PDB entry 4XUX | X-ray diffraction, 1.75 A resolution | chain A

== Chain A ==
Protein: Beta-lactamase
Organism: Enterobacter cloacae
Notes: EC 3.5.2.6
UniProtKB: P05364 (AMPC_ENTCL); residues 21-381 here = UniProt positions 21-381
Sequence (363 residues; each row starts with the number of its first residue):
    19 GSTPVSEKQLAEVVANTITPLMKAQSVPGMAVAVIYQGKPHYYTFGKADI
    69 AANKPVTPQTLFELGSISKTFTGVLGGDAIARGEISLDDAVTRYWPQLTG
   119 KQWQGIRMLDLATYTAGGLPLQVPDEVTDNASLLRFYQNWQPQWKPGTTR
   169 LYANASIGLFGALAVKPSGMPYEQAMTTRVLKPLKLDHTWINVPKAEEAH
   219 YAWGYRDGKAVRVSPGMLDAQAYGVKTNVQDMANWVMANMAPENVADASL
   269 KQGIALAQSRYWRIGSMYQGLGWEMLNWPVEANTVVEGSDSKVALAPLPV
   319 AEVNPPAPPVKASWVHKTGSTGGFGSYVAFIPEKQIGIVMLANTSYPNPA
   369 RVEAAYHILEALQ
Unresolved in the structure: 19-21
Covalent attachments: Vaborbactam (4D6) linked to Ser-84
Sequence notes: expression tag (19-20)
Small-molecule neighbours:
  - Vaborbactam (4D6): Gly-83, Lys-87, Leu-139, Gln-140, Tyr-170, Asn-172, Val-231, Tyr-241, Lys-335, Thr-336, Gly-337, Ser-338, Thr-339, Gly-340, Asn-366, Arg-369
  - 2-(2-methoxyethoxy)ethanol (PG0): Trp-113, Asn-148, Leu-151, Leu-177, Ala-180, Leu-181
Swiss-Prot annotation at these positions:
  - active site: Ser-84 (Acyl-ester intermediate), Tyr-170 (Proton acceptor)
  - binding site (substrate): Lys-335 to Gly-337
  - natural variant: Thr-21 (T21A: In strain: MHN1), Ile-36 (I36V: In strain: MHN1 and Q980R), Pro-58 (P58S: In strain: MHN1), Ala-108 (A108P: In strain: MHN1 and Q980R), Leu-152 (L152V: In strain: Q980R), Asn-262 (N262K: In strain: MHN1), Ala-319 (A319V: In strain: Q980R), Thr-362 (T362K: In strain: MHN1)

== Overview ==
Chain A binds 2-(2-methoxyethoxy)ethanol. Covalently linked Vaborbactam: at Ser-84. From UniProt: active-site
residues Ser-84 and Tyr-170 and 3 substrate-binding residues.
Chain A is Beta-lactamase (Enterobacter cloacae); the structure, Structure of ampC bound to RPX-7009 at 1.75
A, was determined by X-ray diffraction (same publication as 4XUZ).
